PDB entry 1TKT | X-ray diffraction, 2.60 A resolution | chains A and B

# Chain A
Name: Pol polyproteins [Reverse transcriptase], Chain A
Source organism: Human immunodeficiency virus 1
Notes: EC 2.7.7.49; fragment: p66
UniProtKB: P04585 (POL_HV1H2); residues 1-560 here correspond to UniProt positions 156-715 (UniProt number = residue number + 155)
Chain sequence (560 residues; numbered 1 to 560; the number before each row is that of its first residue):
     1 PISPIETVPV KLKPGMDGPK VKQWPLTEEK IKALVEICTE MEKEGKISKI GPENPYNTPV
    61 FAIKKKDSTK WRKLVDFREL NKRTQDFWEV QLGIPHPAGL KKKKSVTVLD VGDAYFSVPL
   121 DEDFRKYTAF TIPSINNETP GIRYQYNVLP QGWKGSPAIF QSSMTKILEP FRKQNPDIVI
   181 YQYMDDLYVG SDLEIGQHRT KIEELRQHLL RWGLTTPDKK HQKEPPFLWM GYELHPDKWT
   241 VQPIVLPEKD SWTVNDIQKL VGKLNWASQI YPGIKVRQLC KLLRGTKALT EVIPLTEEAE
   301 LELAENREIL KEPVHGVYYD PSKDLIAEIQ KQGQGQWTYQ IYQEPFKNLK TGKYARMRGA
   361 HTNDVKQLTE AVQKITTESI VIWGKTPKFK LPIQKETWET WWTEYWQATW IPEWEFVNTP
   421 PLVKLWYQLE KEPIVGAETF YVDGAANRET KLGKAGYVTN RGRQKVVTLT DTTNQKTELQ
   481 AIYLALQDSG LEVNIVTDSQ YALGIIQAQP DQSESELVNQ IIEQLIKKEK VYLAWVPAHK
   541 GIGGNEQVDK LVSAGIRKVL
Unresolved in the structure: 1-3, 64-70, 444-454, 538-560
Modified residues: Cys280 (3-sulfinoalanine; CSD)
Construct notes: modified residue (280)
Ion coordination: Mg2+ near Asp443 (its only coordinating residue here)
Residues lining bound ligands: H12 (6-chloro-4-(cyclohexyloxy)-3-propylquinolin-2(1h)-one): Leu100, Lys101, Lys102, Lys103, Val106, Val179, Ile180, Tyr181, Tyr188, Gly190, Pro225, Phe227, Trp229, Leu234, His235, Pro236, Tyr318

# Chain B
Name: Pol polyproteins [Reverse transcriptase], Chain B
Source organism: Human immunodeficiency virus 1
Notes: EC 2.7.7.49; fragment: p51
UniProtKB: P04585 (POL_HV1H2); residues 1-440 here correspond to UniProt positions 156-595 (UniProt number = residue number + 155)
Chain sequence (440 residues; each row starts with the number of its first residue):
     1 PISPIETVPV KLKPGMDGPK VKQWPLTEEK IKALVEICTE MEKEGKISKI GPENPYNTPV
    61 FAIKKKDSTK WRKLVDFREL NKRTQDFWEV QLGIPHPAGL KKKKSVTVLD VGDAYFSVPL
   121 DEDFRKYTAF TIPSINNETP GIRYQYNVLP QGWKGSPAIF QSSMTKILEP FRKQNPDIVI
   181 YQYMDDLYVG SDLEIGQHRT KIEELRQHLL RWGLTTPDKK HQKEPPFLWM GYELHPDKWT
   241 VQPIVLPEKD SWTVNDIQKL VGKLNWASQI YPGIKVRQLC KLLRGTKALT EVIPLTEEAE
   301 LELAENREIL KEPVHGVYYD PSKDLIAEIQ KQGQGQWTYQ IYQEPFKNLK TGKYARMRGA
   361 HTNDVKQLTE AVQKITTESI VIWGKTPKFK LPIQKETWET WWTEYWQATW IPEWEFVNTP
   421 PLVKLWYQLE KEPIVGAETF
Unresolved in the structure: 1-6, 89-94, 214-224, 357-361, 428-440

# Interface between chain A and chain B
Pairs across the interface (91; chain A residue first):
  Val8(A) - Glu53(B)
  Pro9(A) - Glu53(B)
  Gln85(A) - Glu53(B)  hydrogen bond (side chain-backbone)
  Asp86(A) - Lys20(B)  salt bridge
  Asp86(A) - Pro55(B)
  Phe87(A) - Pro52(B)
  Trp88(A) - Pro52(B)  hydrogen bond (backbone-backbone)
  Trp88(A) - Asn54(B)
  Trp88(A) - Pro55(B)
  Trp88(A) - Asn57(B)
  Trp88(A) - Arg143(B)
  Gln91(A) - Lys22(B)
  Gly93(A) - Asn137(B)  hydrogen bond (backbone-side chain)
  Ile94(A) - Asn137(B)  hydrogen bond (backbone-side chain)
  Pro95(A) - Asn136(B)
  Pro95(A) - Asn137(B)
  His96(A) - Asn136(B)  hydrogen bond (backbone-side chain)
  Gly99(A) - Asn136(B)
  Gly99(A) - Glu138(B)
  Leu100(A) - Glu138(B)
  Ala158(A) - Pro52(B)  hydrophobic
  Ile159(A) - Pro52(B)  hydrophobic
  Gln161(A) - Pro140(B)
  Ser162(A) - Pro52(B)
  Thr165(A) - Pro140(B)
  Tyr181(A) - Asn137(B)
  Tyr181(A) - Glu138(B)
  Arg358(A) - Gln394(B)  hydrogen bond
  Arg358(A) - Glu396(B)  salt bridge
  Glu370(A) - Gln394(B)  hydrogen bond
  Gln373(A) - Glu396(B)
  Gln373(A) - Thr397(B)
  Gln373(A) - Thr400(B)  hydrogen bond
  Gln373(A) - Trp401(B)
  Thr377(A) - Thr400(B)
  Ile380(A) - Leu26(B)
  Val381(A) - Pro25(B)  hydrophobic
  Val381(A) - Asn136(B)  hydrogen bond (backbone-backbone)
  Ile382(A) - Ile135(B)
  Ile382(A) - Asn136(B)
  Trp383(A) - Ile135(B)
  Gly384(A) - Thr27(B)
  Gly384(A) - Glu28(B)  hydrogen bond (backbone-backbone)
  Gly384(A) - Ile135(B)
  Trp402(A) - Lys331(B)  hydrogen bond (backbone-side chain)
  Trp402(A) - Asp364(B)  hydrogen bond
  Thr403(A) - Gly333(B)
  Thr403(A) - Gln334(B)
  Tyr405(A) - Lys331(B)  hydrogen bond (backbone-side chain)
  Trp406(A) - Lys331(B)
  Trp406(A) - Val417(B)
  Trp406(A) - Asn418(B)
  Trp406(A) - Thr419(B)
  Gln407(A) - Lys331(B)  hydrogen bond (backbone-side chain)
  Gln407(A) - Asp364(B)
  Gln407(A) - Pro392(B)
  Gln407(A) - Ile393(B)
  Gln407(A) - Val417(B)
  Gln407(A) - Asn418(B)  hydrogen bond
  Ala408(A) - Trp337(B)  hydrophobic
  Ala408(A) - Asp364(B)
  Ala408(A) - Pro392(B)  hydrogen bond (backbone-backbone)
  Ala408(A) - Ile393(B)
  Thr409(A) - Asp364(B)  hydrogen bond (backbone-side chain)
  Trp410(A) - Asn363(B)
  Trp410(A) - Val365(B)  hydrophobic
  Trp410(A) - Trp401(B)
  Trp410(A) - Tyr405(B)
  Pro412(A) - Trp401(B)  hydrophobic
  Pro433(A) - Asn255(B)
  Pro433(A) - Leu289(B)  hydrophobic
  Ile434(A) - Thr290(B)
  Val435(A) - Thr290(B)
  Thr439(A) - Lys287(B)
  Thr439(A) - Ala288(B)
  Thr439(A) - Leu289(B)  hydrogen bond (side chain-backbone)
  Tyr441(A) - Gln258(B)
  Tyr441(A) - Thr286(B)
  Tyr441(A) - Lys287(B)  hydrogen bond (side chain-backbone)
  Tyr441(A) - Leu289(B)
  Asn460(A) - Thr286(B)
  Asn460(A) - Lys287(B)
  Asn460(A) - Ala288(B)
  Asn494(A) - Leu289(B)
  Val496(A) - Leu289(B)  hydrophobic
  Gln500(A) - Leu422(B)
  Gln507(A) - Pro421(B)
  Tyr532(A) - Asn255(B)  hydrogen bond
  Tyr532(A) - Leu289(B)  hydrophobic
  Trp535(A) - Leu422(B)  hydrophobic
  Val536(A) - Gln258(B)
Interface residues without a listed pair, chain A (59 interface residues in all): Glu169, Thr376, Thr386, Val458, Thr459, Leu503, Gly504, Ala534, Pro537
Interface residues without a listed pair, chain B (53 interface residues in all): Lys49, Tyr56, Thr131, Val254, Gly262, Leu368, Pro420, Lys424, Trp426

# In short
59 residues of chain A face 53 of chain B across their interface; the contacts include 20 hydrogen bonds and 2
salt bridges. Among the polar pairs are Asp86(A)-Lys20(B), Arg358(A)-Glu396(B) and Gln85(A)-Glu53(B). Chain A
binds compound H12.
Here chain A is Pol polyproteins [Reverse transcriptase], Chain A and chain B is Pol polyproteins [Reverse
transcriptase], Chain B, both from Human immunodeficiency virus 1. Entry 1TKT (Crystal structure of HIV-1
reverse transcriptase in complex with GW426318) was determined by X-ray diffraction together with 1TKZ, 1TL1
and 1TL3 from the same study.
